7ZDR - chains C and D; structure by electron microscopy, 3.05 A resolution.

Chain C:
Protein: ATP-binding/permease protein CydC
From: Escherichia coli K-12
UniProtKB: P23886 (CYDC_ECOLI); residue numbers follow UniProt; this construct covers 1-573
Chain sequence (573 residues; numbered 1 to 573; the number before each row is that of its first residue):
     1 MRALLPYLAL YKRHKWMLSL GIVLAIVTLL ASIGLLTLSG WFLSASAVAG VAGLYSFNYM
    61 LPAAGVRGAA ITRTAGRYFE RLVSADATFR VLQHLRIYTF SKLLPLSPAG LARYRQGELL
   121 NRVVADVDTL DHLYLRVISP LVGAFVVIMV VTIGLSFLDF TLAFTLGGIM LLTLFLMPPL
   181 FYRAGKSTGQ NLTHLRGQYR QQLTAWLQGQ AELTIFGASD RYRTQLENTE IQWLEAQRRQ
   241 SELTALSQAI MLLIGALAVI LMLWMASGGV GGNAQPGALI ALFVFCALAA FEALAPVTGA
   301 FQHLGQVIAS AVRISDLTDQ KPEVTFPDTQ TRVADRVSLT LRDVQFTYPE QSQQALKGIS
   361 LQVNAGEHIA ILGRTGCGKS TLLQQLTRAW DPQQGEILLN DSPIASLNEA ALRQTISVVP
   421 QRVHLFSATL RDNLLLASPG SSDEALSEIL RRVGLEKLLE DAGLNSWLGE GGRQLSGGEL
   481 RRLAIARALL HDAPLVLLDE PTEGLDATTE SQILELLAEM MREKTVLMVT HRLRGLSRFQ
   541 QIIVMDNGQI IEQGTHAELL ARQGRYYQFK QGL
Differences from the reference sequence: engineered mutation Ala85 (His in P23886)
Swiss-Prot annotation at these positions:
  - binding site (ATP): Gly373 to Ser380
What the authors report for this chain:
  - mutagenesis - H85A: abolished growth
  - mutagenesis - H85A: abolished catalytic activity

Chain D:
Protein: ATP-binding/permease protein CydD
From: Escherichia coli K-12
UniProtKB: P29018 (CYDD_ECOLI); numbering as in UniProt (aligned over 1-588)
Chain sequence (588 residues; numbered 1 to 588; the number before each row is that of its first residue):
     1 MNKSRQKELT RWLKQQSVIS QRWLNISRLL GFVSGILIIA QAWFMARILQ HMIMENIPRE
    61 ALLLPFTLLV LTFVLRAWVV WLRERVGYHA GQHIRFAIRR QVLDRLQQAG PAWIQGKPAG
   121 SWATLVLEQI DDMHDYYARY LPQMALAVSV PLLIVVAIFP SNWAAALILL GTAPLIPLFM
   181 ALVGMGAADA NRRNFLALAR LSGHFLDRLR GMETLRIFGR GEAEIESIRS ASEDFRQRTM
   241 EVLRLAFLSS GILEFFTSLS IALVAVYFGF SYLGELDFGH YDTGVTLAAG FLALILAPEF
   301 FQPLRDLGTF YHAKAQAVGA ADSLKTFMET PLAHPQRGEA ELASTDPVTI EAEELFITSP
   361 EGKTLAGPLN FTLPAGQRAV LVGRSGSGKS SLLNALSGFL SYQGSLRING IELRDLSPES
   421 WRKHLSWVGQ NPQLPAATLR DNVLLARPDA SEQELQAALD NAWVSEFLPL LPQGVDTPVG
   481 DQAARLSVGQ AQRVAVARAL LNPCSLLLLD EPAASLDAHS EQRVMEALNA ASLRQTTLMV
   541 THQLEDLADW DVIWVMQDGR IIEQGRYAEL SVAGGPFATL LAHRQEEI
Disordered / not traced: 1-3
Swiss-Prot annotation at these positions:
  - binding site (ATP): Leu373 to Val380
  - mutagenesis: Arg210 (R210G: Exhibits significantly lower levels of cytochrome d than the wild-type; when associated with G-216; R210K: Does not affect cytochrome d levels; when associated with K-216), Arg216 (R216G: Exhibits significantly lower levels of cytochrome d than the wild-type; when associated with G-210; R216K: Does not affect cytochrome d levels; when associated with K-210), Arg238 (R238G: Exhibits significantly lower levels of cytochrome d than the wild-type; when associated with G-244; R238H: Does not affect cytochrome d levels; when associated with H-244), Arg244 (R244G: Exhibits significantly lower levels of cytochrome d than the wild-type; when associated with G-238; R244H: Does not affect cytochrome d levels; when associated with H-238)
Metal / ion sites: Mg2+: Ser390 (together with AMP-PNP)
Small-molecule neighbours: AMP-PNP (ANP; phosphoaminophosphonic acid-adenylate ester): Ala112, Ser359, Leu365, Arg384, Ser385, Gly386, Ser387, Gly388, Lys389, Ser390, Ser391, Leu400, Glu511

Interface between chain C and chain D:
Pairs across the interface (239):
  Leu35(C) - Ile261(D)  hydrophobic
  Leu36(C) - Ile261(D)  hydrophobic
  Leu36(C) - Leu294(D)
  Ser39(C) - Ala265(D)
  Ser39(C) - Leu294(D)
  Gly40(C) - Phe291(D)
  Gly40(C) - Leu294(D)
  Phe42(C) - Ala265(D)
  Phe42(C) - Gly269(D)
  Phe42(C) - Phe270(D)  hydrophobic
  Leu43(C) - Ala265(D)
  Leu43(C) - Tyr272(D)
  Leu43(C) - Leu287(D)
  Leu43(C) - Gly290(D)
  Ser44(C) - Ile53(D)
  Ser44(C) - Phe291(D)
  Ser46(C) - Gly269(D)  hydrogen bond (side chain-backbone)
  Ser46(C) - Tyr272(D)
  Ser46(C) - Leu273(D)
  Ala47(C) - Met54(D)
  Ala47(C) - Tyr272(D)
  Ala47(C) - Leu287(D)  hydrophobic
  Val48(C) - Ile53(D)  hydrophobic
  Gly50(C) - Tyr272(D)
  Gly50(C) - Leu273(D)
  Val51(C) - Tyr272(D)
  Val51(C) - Leu273(D)
  Leu54(C) - Leu273(D)
  Phe57(C) - Leu273(D)  hydrophobic
  Tyr59(C) - Phe270(D)  hydrophobic
  Tyr59(C) - Leu273(D)  hydrophobic
  Tyr59(C) - Glu275(D)  hydrogen bond
  Val66(C) - Ala262(D)
  Val66(C) - Val266(D)  hydrophobic
  Ala70(C) - Ser258(D)
  Ala70(C) - Ala262(D)  hydrophobic
  Arg73(C) - Glu254(D)  salt bridge
  Arg73(C) - Thr257(D)
  Arg73(C) - Ser258(D)  hydrogen bond
  Thr74(C) - Gly251(D)
  Thr74(C) - Glu254(D)
  Thr74(C) - Phe255(D)  hydrogen bond (side chain-backbone)
  Thr74(C) - Ser258(D)
  Tyr78(C) - Arg244(D)  hydrogen bond (side chain-backbone)
  Tyr78(C) - Phe247(D)
  Tyr78(C) - Leu248(D)  hydrophobic
  Arg81(C) - Phe247(D)  hydrogen bond (side chain-backbone)
  Arg81(C) - Ser250(D)
  Arg81(C) - Gly251(D)
  Leu82(C) - Met240(D)  hydrophobic
  Leu82(C) - Arg244(D)
  Leu82(C) - Phe247(D)  hydrophobic
  Ala85(C) - Leu243(D)  hydrophobic
  Ala85(C) - Phe247(D)  hydrophobic
  Asp86(C) - Arg236(D)  salt bridge
  Asp86(C) - Met240(D)
  Phe89(C) - Arg236(D)
  Phe89(C) - Thr239(D)
  Arg90(C) - Arg236(D)
  Gln93(C) - Arg229(D)
  Gln93(C) - Ser232(D)
  Gln93(C) - Glu233(D)  hydrogen bond
  Arg96(C) - Phe205(D)
  Ile97(C) - Ile225(D)  hydrophobic
  Ile97(C) - Ile228(D)  hydrophobic
  Ile97(C) - Arg229(D)
  Thr99(C) - Phe205(D)
  Phe100(C) - Arg208(D)
  Phe100(C) - Met212(D)  hydrophobic
  Phe100(C) - Leu215(D)  hydrophobic
  Phe100(C) - Gly221(D)
  Phe100(C) - Ile225(D)  hydrophobic
  Phe100(C) - Ile228(D)  hydrophobic
  Ser101(C) - Ile225(D)
  Leu103(C) - Leu209(D)  hydrophobic
  Leu103(C) - Met212(D)  hydrophobic
  Leu104(C) - Met212(D)  hydrophobic
  Leu104(C) - Gly221(D)
  Ser107(C) - Met212(D)  hydrogen bond (side chain-backbone)
  Ser107(C) - Glu213(D)
  Pro108(C) - Glu213(D)
  Pro108(C) - Arg216(D)
  Leu111(C) - Met212(D)  hydrophobic
  Gln116(C) - Arg210(D)
  Leu120(C) - Leu206(D)
  Leu120(C) - Leu209(D)
  Leu120(C) - Arg210(D)
  Asn121(C) - Leu206(D)
  Val123(C) - Leu209(D)  hydrophobic
  Val124(C) - Phe205(D)  hydrophobic
  Val124(C) - Leu206(D)  hydrophobic
  Val124(C) - Leu209(D)  hydrophobic
  Arg196(C) - Leu127(D)
  Arg196(C) - Glu128(D)  salt bridge
  Tyr199(C) - Arg99(D)
  Tyr199(C) - Leu103(D)
  Tyr199(C) - Leu127(D)  hydrophobic
  Arg200(C) - Ala123(D)
  Arg200(C) - Leu127(D)
  Gln201(C) - Asp481(D)
  Leu203(C) - Leu103(D)  hydrophobic
  Leu203(C) - Ala123(D)  hydrophobic
  Leu203(C) - Val126(D)  hydrophobic
  Thr204(C) - Ala119(D)
  Trp206(C) - Leu103(D)
  Trp206(C) - Gln107(D)
  Leu207(C) - Leu106(D)  hydrophobic
  Leu207(C) - Ile114(D)
  Leu207(C) - Trp122(D)  hydrophobic
  Gln208(C) - Ala119(D)
  Gln208(C) - Gln433(D)
  Gly209(C) - Gln433(D)
  Gln210(C) - Pro111(D)
  Gln210(C) - Ile114(D)
  Ala211(C) - Pro111(D)
  Ala211(C) - Phe399(D)
  Ala211(C) - Trp427(D)  hydrophobic
  Glu212(C) - Trp427(D)
  Glu212(C) - Gln433(D)
  Glu212(C) - Arg498(D)
  Leu213(C) - Pro435(D)  hydrophobic
  Leu213(C) - Leu445(D)  hydrophobic
  Thr214(C) - Arg422(D)
  Ile215(C) - Ser397(D)
  Ile215(C) - Phe399(D)  hydrophobic
  Ile215(C) - Arg422(D)
  Ile215(C) - Leu425(D)
  Ile215(C) - Trp427(D)
  Phe216(C) - Leu445(D)
  Phe216(C) - Ala446(D)  hydrophobic
  Phe216(C) - Arg498(D)
  Ala218(C) - Leu445(D)  hydrophobic
  Ser219(C) - Gln107(D)
  Asp220(C) - Gln107(D)  hydrogen bond
  Arg221(C) - Leu445(D)
  Tyr222(C) - Pro435(D)
  Tyr222(C) - Ala436(D)
  Arg223(C) - Arg100(D)  hydrogen bond (side chain-backbone)
  Arg223(C) - Leu103(D)  hydrogen bond (side chain-backbone)
  Arg223(C) - Asp104(D)  salt bridge
  Arg223(C) - Gln107(D)
  Glu227(C) - Arg100(D)  salt bridge
  Glu230(C) - Phe96(D)
  Glu230(C) - Arg99(D)  salt bridge
  Trp233(C) - Leu127(D)  hydrophobic
  Trp233(C) - Asp131(D)
  Leu234(C) - Tyr88(D)  hydrogen bond (backbone-side chain)
  Leu234(C) - Gln92(D)
  Leu234(C) - Arg95(D)
  Leu234(C) - Phe96(D)  hydrophobic
  Gln237(C) - Tyr88(D)
  Gln237(C) - Arg95(D)
  Arg238(C) - Tyr88(D)
  Arg238(C) - His89(D)
  Ser241(C) - Tyr88(D)
  Glu242(C) - Arg85(D)  salt bridge
  Thr244(C) - Glu84(D)
  Ala245(C) - Trp81(D)
  Ala245(C) - Glu84(D)
  Ala245(C) - Arg85(D)
  Leu246(C) - Trp81(D)
  Gln248(C) - Val80(D)
  Gln248(C) - Glu84(D)  hydrogen bond
  Ala249(C) - Ala77(D)
  Ala249(C) - Trp81(D)  hydrophobic
  Leu252(C) - Phe73(D)
  Leu252(C) - Arg76(D)
  Leu252(C) - Ala77(D)
  Leu252(C) - Val80(D)  hydrophobic
  Leu253(C) - Phe73(D)
  Leu253(C) - Ala77(D)  hydrophobic
  Ala256(C) - Phe73(D)  hydrophobic
  Ile260(C) - Val70(D)  hydrophobic
  Ile260(C) - Phe73(D)  hydrophobic
  Leu263(C) - Ile48(D)  hydrophobic
  Leu263(C) - Leu49(D)  hydrophobic
  Leu263(C) - Phe66(D)  hydrophobic
  Leu263(C) - Leu69(D)  hydrophobic
  Trp264(C) - Arg59(D)  hydrogen bond (backbone-side chain)
  Trp264(C) - Leu63(D)  hydrophobic
  Met265(C) - Arg59(D)
  Ser267(C) - Met52(D)
  Ser267(C) - Arg59(D)
  Gly268(C) - Arg59(D)
  Gln275(C) - Asn56(D)  hydrogen bond
  Gly277(C) - Ile53(D)
  Ile280(C) - Leu49(D)  hydrophobic
  Ile280(C) - Met52(D)  hydrophobic
  Ala281(C) - Phe291(D)  hydrophobic
  Val284(C) - Leu49(D)  hydrophobic
  Phe285(C) - Leu49(D)  hydrophobic
  Phe285(C) - Phe291(D)  hydrophobic
  Phe285(C) - Leu294(D)  hydrophobic
  Phe285(C) - Ile295(D)  hydrophobic
  Leu288(C) - Met45(D)  hydrophobic
  Leu288(C) - Ile295(D)  hydrophobic
  Gly373(C) - Ile588(D)
  Arg374(C) - Ile588(D)
  Thr375(C) - Ile588(D)
  Thr387(C) - Arg216(D)  hydrogen bond (backbone-side chain)
  Thr387(C) - Ile217(D)
  Ala389(C) - Arg216(D)
  Arg413(C) - Arg216(D)  hydrogen bond (side chain-backbone)
  Arg413(C) - Ile217(D)
  Arg413(C) - Gly219(D)
  Val418(C) - Ile217(D)  hydrophobic
  His424(C) - Asp207(D)  salt bridge
  His424(C) - Arg210(D)
  His424(C) - Gly211(D)
  His424(C) - Thr214(D)
  Phe426(C) - Asp207(D)
  Phe426(C) - Arg208(D)
  Phe426(C) - Gly211(D)
  Phe426(C) - Thr214(D)
  Phe426(C) - Leu215(D)  hydrophobic
  Ser427(C) - Asp207(D)  hydrogen bond (backbone-side chain)
  Ala428(C) - Arg208(D)
  Leu436(C) - Leu215(D)  hydrophobic
  Leu436(C) - Phe218(D)  hydrophobic
  Leu436(C) - Arg220(D)
  Ala437(C) - Phe218(D)  hydrophobic
  Pro439(C) - Arg220(D)
  Trp467(C) - Arg200(D)
  Glu470(C) - Arg210(D)  salt bridge
  Arg487(C) - Phe218(D)
  Glu510(C) - Glu586(D)
  His531(C) - Glu587(D)
  His531(C) - Ile588(D)  hydrogen bond (backbone-backbone)
  Arg532(C) - His583(D)
  Arg532(C) - Glu586(D)  salt bridge
  Arg532(C) - Glu587(D)  salt bridge
  Leu533(C) - Glu586(D)  hydrogen bond (backbone-backbone)
  Leu533(C) - Ile588(D)
  Arg534(C) - Glu586(D)
  Phe569(C) - Gln585(D)
  Phe569(C) - Ile588(D)  hydrophobic
  Gln571(C) - Gln585(D)
  Gly572(C) - Gln585(D)
  Leu573(C) - Glu545(D)
Interface residues without a listed pair, chain C (136 interface residues in all): Ala49, Gly53, Ala63, Arg77, Ala205, Leu226, Ile231, Val259, Arg388, Ile416, Pro420, Leu425, Leu435, Gly471, His491, Glu503
Interface residues without a listed pair, chain D (120 interface residues in all): Gln41, Glu60, Val74, Gly120, Arg139, Glu224, Phe235, Phe268, Gly274, Pro298, Arg305, Pro448, Gln482

Overview:
The interface between chain C and chain D involves 136 residues on one side and 120 on the other, with 20
hydrogen bonds and 11 salt bridges. Polar contacts include Arg73(C)-Glu254(D), Asp86(C)-Arg236(D) and
Arg196(C)-Glu128(D). Chain D binds AMP-PNP. From the paper: H85A of chain C abolishes growth; H85A of chain C
abolishes catalytic activity.
Here chain C is ATP-binding/permease protein CydC and chain D is ATP-binding/permease protein CydD, both from
Escherichia coli K-12. Entry 7ZDR (IF(apo/as isolated) conformation of CydDC mutant (H85A.C) in AMP-PNP(CydD)
bound state (Dataset-16)) was determined by electron microscopy, deposited together with 7ZD5, 7ZDA, 7ZDB,
7ZDC, 7ZDE, 7ZDF and 10 further entries.
